Entry 8P8W (electron microscopy, 8.70 A resolution (very low resolution: no residue pairs are listed; an interface is given only as per-side residue counts)); this record covers chains 3 and k of the 58 polymer chains in the assembly.

Chain 3:
Molecule: 23S ribosomal RNA
Source organism: Mycoplasmoides pneumoniae M129
Sequence (2907 nucleotides; each row starts with the number of its first residue):
     1 UACAAUAAGU UACUAAGGGC UUAUGGUGGA UGCCUUGGCA CUAAUAGGCG AUGAAGGACG
    61 UGUUAACCUG CGAUAAGCUU CGGGUAGGUG GUAAGAACCU CAGAUCCGGA GAUUUCCGAA
   121 UGGAGCAAUC CGGUAGUUGG AAACAGCUAU CAUUAAUUGA UGAAUAAAUA GUCAAUUAAA
   181 GCAAUACGUG GUGAAGUGAA ACAUCUCAGU AGCCACAGGA AAAGAAAACG AAUGUGAUUC
   241 CGUGUGUAGU GGCGAGCGAA AGCGGAACAG GCCAAACUUA UCAUUAGAUA GGGGUUGUAG
   301 GGCUUGCAAU GUGGACUUGA AAACGAUAGA AGAAGCUGUU GGAAAGCAGC GCGCAAAAGG
   361 GUGAUAGCCC CGUAUUUGAA AUUGUUUUCA UACCUAGCGA GAUCCCUGAG UAGCUCGGAA
   421 AACGUUAUUU UGAGUGAAUC UGCCCAGACC AUUGGGUAAG CCUAAAUACU AAUUAGUGAC
   481 CGAUAGCGAA ACAGUACCGU GAGGGAAAGG UGAAAAGAAC CCAGAGAUGG GAGUGAAAUA
   541 GAUUCUGAAA CCAUAUGCCU ACAACGUGUC AGAGCACAUU AAUGUGUGAU GGCGUGCGUU
   601 UUGAAGUAUG AGCCGGCGAG UUAUGAUAGC AAGCGUUAGU UAACCAGGAG AUGGGGAGCU
   661 GUAGCGAAAG CGAGUUUUAA AAGAGCGUUU GUUUGUUAUU AUAGACCCGA AACGGGUUGA
   721 GCUAGUCAUG AGCAGGUUGA AGGUUGAGUA ACAUCAACUG GAGGACCGAA CCGACUCUCG
   781 UUGAAACGAU AGCGGAUGAC UUGUGAUUAG GGGUGAAAUU CCAAUCGAAA UCCGUGAUAG
   841 CUGGUUCUCG UCGAAAUAGC UUUAAGGCUA GCGUGAGAUC ACAAAUAAGU GGAGGUAAAG
   901 CUACUGAAUG UAUGAUGGCG CCACCUAGGC GUACUGAAUA CAAUUAAACU CUGAAUGCCA
   961 UUUAUUUUAU UCUCGCAGUC AGACAGUGGG GGAUAAGCUU CAUUGUCAAG AGGGGAAGAG
  1021 CCCAGAUCAU UAAAUAAGGU CCCCAAAAUA UACUAAGUGG AAAAGGAUGU GAAAGUGCUA
  1081 AAACAGCAAG GAUGUUGGCU UAGAAGCAGC CAUCGUUUAA AGAGUGCGUA ACAGCUCACU
  1141 UGUCGAGUGU UUUUGCGCCG AAGAUGUAAC GGGGCUAAGU AUAUUACCGA AUUUAUGGAU
  1201 AAGAUUUAUA UCUUGUGGUA GACGAGCGUU GUAUUGGAGU UGAAGUCAAA GCGUGAGCAU
  1261 UGGUGGAUCC AAUACAAGUG AGAAUGCCGG CAUGAGUAAC GCUUGGGAGU GAGAAUCUCC
  1321 CAAACCGAUU GACUAAGGUU UCCUGGACCA GGGUCGUCCU UCCAGGGUUA GUCUGGACCU
  1381 AAGCUGAGGC UGAAAAGCGU AGGCGAUGGA CAACAGGUUA AUAUUCCUGU ACUUACAGUU
  1441 AGACUGAUGG AGUGACAAAG AAGGUUUUCC ACCCCCAUAA UUGGAUUUGG GGAUAAAUCA
  1501 UAAGGUGGUA CAAUAGGCAA AUCCGUUGUG CAUAACAUUG AGUGAUGAUG UCGAGUGAAU
  1561 GAGUGAUCAA GUAGCGAAGG UGGUAUUAAU CAUGCUUUCA AGAAAAGCUU CUAGGGUUAA
  1621 UCUAGCUGUA ACCAGUACCG AGAACGAACA CACGUAGUCA AGGAGAGGAU CCUAAGGUUA
  1681 GCGAGUGAAC UAUAGCCAAG GAACUCUGCA AAUUAACCCC GUAAGUUAGC GAGAAGGGGU
  1741 GCUUAUGUAA AAGUAAGCCG CAGUGAAGAA CGAGGGGGGA CUGUUUAACU AAAACACAAC
  1801 UCUAUGCCAA ACCGUAAGGU GAUGUAUAUG GGGUGACACC UGCCCAGUGC UGGAAGGUUA
  1861 AAGAAGGAGG UUAGCGCAAG CGAAGCUUUU AACUGAAGCC CCAGUGAACG GCGGCCGUAA
  1921 CUAUAACGGU CCUAAGGUAG CGAAAUUCCU AGUCGGGUAA AUUCCGUCCC GCUUGAAUGG
  1981 UGUAACCAUC UCUUGACUGU CUCGGCUAUA GACUCGGUGA AAUCCAGGUA CGGGUGAAGA
  2041 CACCCGUUAG GCGCAACGGG ACGGAAAGAC CCCGUGAAGC UUUACUGUAG CUUAAUAUUG
  2101 AUCAGGACAU UAUCAUGUAG AGAAUAGGUA GGAGCAAUCG AUGCAAGUUC GCUAGGACUU
  2161 GUUGAUGCGA AAGGUGGAAU ACUACCCUUG GUUGUGUGCU GUUCUAAUUG GUAACUGUUA
  2221 UCCAGUUUCA AGACAGUGUU AGGUGGGCAG UUUGACUGGG GCGGUCGCCU CCUAAAAGGU
  2281 AACGGAGGCG UACAAAGGUA CCUUCAGUAC GGUUGGAAAU CGUAUGUAGA GUGUAAUGGU
  2341 GUAAGGGUGC UUGACUGUGA GACAUACAGG UCGAACAGGU GAGAAAUCAG GUCAUAGUGA
  2401 UCCGGUGGUC CAGUAUGGAA UGGCCAUCGC UCAACGGAUA AAAGCUACUC CGGGGAUAAC
  2461 AGGCUGAUAC UGCCCAAGAG UUCAUAUCGA CGGCAGUGUU UGGCACCUCG AUGUCGACUC
  2521 AUCUCAUCCU CGAGCUGAAG CAGGUUCGAA GGGUUCGGCU GUUCGCCGAU UAAAGAGAUA
  2581 CGUGAGUUGG GUUCAAACCG UCGUGAGACA GGUUGGUCCC UAUCUAUUGU GCCCGUAGGA
  2641 AGAUUGAAGA GUGUUGCUUC UAGUACGAGA GGACCGAAGC GAGGACACCU CUUAUGCUCC
  2701 AGUUGUAGCG CCAGCUGCAC CGCUGGGUAG UAACGUGUCU AUUAGAUAAA CGCUGAAAGC
  2761 AUCUAAGUGU GAAACUAUCU CAAAGAUUAA UCUUCCCAUU UCGCAAGAAA GUAAGAGCCG
  2821 UCAAAGACGA UGACGUUGAU AGGUUACAGG UGUAAGCAUA GUGAUAUGUU GAGCUGAGUA
  2881 AUACUAAUUG CUCGAGGACU UAUUGGA
Not modelled in the structure: 1-7, 2901-2907
Modified / non-standard residues: 1MG (1N-methylguanosine-5'-monophosphate) at position 783; OMG (o2'-methylguanosine-5'-monophosphate) at position 2259; 2MA (2-methyladenosine-5'-monophosphate) at position 2511
Metal / ion sites: Mg2+ site 1: A16, G17; Mg2+ site 2 near G196 (its only coordinating residue here); Mg2+ site 3 near U197 (its only coordinating residue here); Mg2+ site 4: A201, C202; Mg2+ site 5 near A222 (its only coordinating residue here); Mg2+ site 6 near A331 (its only coordinating residue here); Mg2+ site 7 near A333 (its only coordinating residue here); Mg2+ site 8 near A366 (its only coordinating residue here); Mg2+ site 9: U428, C445; Mg2+ site 10 near G442 (its only coordinating residue here); Mg2+ site 11: G447, A2415; Mg2+ site 12 near A458 (its only coordinating residue here); 133 more Mg2+ sites not listed; 1 more K+ sites not listed
Small-molecule neighbours: chloramphenicol (CLM): G2068, A2069, A2459, C2460, 2MA_2511, U2512, G2513, U2514, U2593

Chain k:
Name: 50S ribosomal protein L15
Source organism: Mycoplasmoides pneumoniae M129
Reference sequence: Q50300 (RL15_MYCPN); residue numbers follow UniProt; this construct covers 1-151
Chain sequence (151 residues; row label = number of the first residue in the row):
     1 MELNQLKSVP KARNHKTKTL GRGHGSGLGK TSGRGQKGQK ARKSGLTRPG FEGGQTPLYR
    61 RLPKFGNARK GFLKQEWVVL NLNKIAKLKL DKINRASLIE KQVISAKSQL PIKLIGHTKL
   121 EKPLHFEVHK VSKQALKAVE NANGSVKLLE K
Not modelled in the structure: 151
Metal / ion sites: Mg2+ site 1: Gly33 (shared with A1222(3) of chain 3); Mg2+ site 2 near Gln36 (its only coordinating residue here)

Chain 3 / chain k interface:
At this resolution (9 A) residue pairs are not listed: 100 residues of chain 3 and 86 of chain k lie at the interface.

Summary:
100 residues of chain 3 face 86 of chain k across their interface. Chain 3 binds chloramphenicol. A16(3) and
G17(3) form the Mg2+ site 1. A201(3) and C202(3) coordinate Mg2+ site 4.
Here chain 3 is 23S ribosomal RNA and chain k is 50S ribosomal protein L15, both from Mycoplasmoides
pneumoniae M129. Entry 8P8W (Mycoplasma pneumoniae di-ribosome in chloramphenicol-treated cells (following
70S)) was determined by electron microscopy (same publication as 8P6P, 8P7X, 8P7Y, 8P8B and 8P8V).
